1U6P - chains B and A; structure by solution NMR.

== Chain B ==
Molecule: 101-nt RNA strand
Sequence (101 nucleotides; row label = number of the first residue in the row):
   276 GGCGGUXCUAGUUGAGAAACUAGCUCUGUAUCUGGCGGACCCGUGGUGGA
   326 ACUGUGAAGUUCGGAACACCCGGCCGCAACCCUGGGAGAGGUCCCAGGGU
   376 U
Modified residues: AP7 (N1-protonated adenosine-5'-monophosphate) at position 282

== Chain A ==
Protein: Gag polyprotein
Organism: Moloney murine leukemia virus
Notes: fragment: Nucleoprotein p10
UniProt: P03332 (GAG_MLVMO); residues 1-56 here correspond to UniProt positions 479-534 (UniProt number = residue number + 478)
Chain sequence (56 residues; row label = number of the first residue in the row):
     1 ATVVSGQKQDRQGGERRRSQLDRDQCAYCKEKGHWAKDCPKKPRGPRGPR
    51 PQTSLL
Bound ions: Zn2+: Cys26, Cys29, His34, Cys39
Curated features (UniProtKB/Swiss-Prot):
  - zinc finger: Asp24 to Lys41 (CCHC-type)

== How chain B and chain A interact ==
Residue-residue contacts (25; chain B residue first):
  U306(B) with Ala27(A), sugar contact; Tyr28(A), sugar contact; Lys41(A), base contact
  C307(B) with Ala27(A), sugar contact; Tyr28(A), sugar contact; Ala36(A), sugar contact; Lys37(A), sugar contact; Lys42(A), base contact
  U308(B) with Arg18(A), sugar contact; Ser19(A), base contact; Leu21(A), base contact; Lys30(A), base contact; Lys37(A), phosphate contact
  G309(B) with Arg18(A), sugar contact; Leu21(A), base contact; Asp22(A), base contact; Arg23(A), sugar contact; Asp24(A), base contact; Gln25(A), base contact; Cys26(A), base contact; Ala27(A), base contact; Trp35(A), base contact; Ala36(A), base contact
  G310(B) with Lys37(A), sugar contact
  C311(B) with Trp35(A), phosphate contact
Interface residues without a listed pair, chain A (17 interface residues in all): Cys29

== Summary ==
Chain B and chain A form an interface of 6 and 17 residues respectively. The Zn2+ site is built by Cys26(A),
Cys29(A), His34(A) and Cys39(A).
Chain B is a 101-nt RNA strand and chain A is Gag polyprotein (Moloney murine leukemia virus); the structure,
NMR Structure of the MLV encapsidation signal bound to the Nucleocapsid protein, was determined by solution
NMR.
